5N28 - chains A and F of the 6 polymer chains in the assembly; structure by X-ray diffraction, 2.80 A resolution.

# Chain A
Molecule: Methyl-coenzyme M reductase subunit alpha
Organism: Methanotorris formicicus Mc-S-70
Notes: EC 2.8.4.1
Reference sequence: H1KXL5 (H1KXL5_9EURY); numbering as in UniProt (aligned over 1-552)
Chain sequence (552 residues; numbered 1 to 552; the number before each row is that of its first residue):
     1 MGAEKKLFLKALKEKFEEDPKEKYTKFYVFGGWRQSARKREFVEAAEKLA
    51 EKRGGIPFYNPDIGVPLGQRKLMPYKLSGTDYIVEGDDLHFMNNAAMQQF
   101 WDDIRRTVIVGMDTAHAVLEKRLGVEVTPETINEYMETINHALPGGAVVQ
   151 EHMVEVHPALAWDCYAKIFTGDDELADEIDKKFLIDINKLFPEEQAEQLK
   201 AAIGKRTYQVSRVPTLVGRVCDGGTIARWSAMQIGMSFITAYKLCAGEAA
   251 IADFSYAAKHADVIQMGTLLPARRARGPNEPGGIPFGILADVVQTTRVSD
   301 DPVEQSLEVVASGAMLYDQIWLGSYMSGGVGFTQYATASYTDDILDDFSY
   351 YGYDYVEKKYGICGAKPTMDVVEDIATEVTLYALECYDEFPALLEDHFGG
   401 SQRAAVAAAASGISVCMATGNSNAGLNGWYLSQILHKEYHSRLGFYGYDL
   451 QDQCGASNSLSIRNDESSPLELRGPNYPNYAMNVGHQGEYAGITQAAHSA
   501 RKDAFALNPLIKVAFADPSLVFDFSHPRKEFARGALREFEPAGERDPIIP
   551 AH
Disordered / not traced: 1-3, 552
Modified / non-standard residues: His260 (N1-methylated histidine; MHS); Arg274 (5-methyl-arginine; AGM); Gln402 (2-methyl-glutamine; MGN); Trp429 (6-hydroxytryptophan; TRX); Gly447 (thioglycin; GL3)
Bound ions: factor 430 Ni near Gln150 (its only coordinating residue here); K+: Gly218, Arg219, Cys221 (shared with 3 residues of chain D)
Residues lining bound ligands:
  - 1-thioethanesulfonic acid (COM): Tyr335, Phe445, Tyr446
  - factor 430 (F43), molecule 1: Gly146, Ala147, Val148, Val149, Gln150, Met153, Val154, Met232, Gln233, Met236, Ile239, Ala246
  - factor 430 (F43), molecule 2: Gly328, Gly329, Val330, Gly331, Phe332, Thr333, Gln334, Tyr335, Phe398, Gly399, Ser401, Gln402, Gly444, Phe445
  - Coenzyme B (TP7), molecule 1: Arg228, Lys259, His260
  - Coenzyme B (TP7), molecule 2: Arg273, Leu322, Met326, Ser327, Phe332, Phe445, Ala481, Met482, Asn483, Val484

# Chain F
Molecule: Methyl-coenzyme M reductase, gamma subunit
Organism: Methanotorris formicicus Mc-S-70
Notes: EC 2.8.4.1
Reference sequence: H1KXL6 (H1KXL6_9EURY); residues 1-260 here = UniProt positions 1-260
Chain sequence (260 residues; row label = number of the first residue in the row):
     1 MAYKPQFYPGETKIAQNRRNHMNPEVELEKLREIPDEDVVKIMGHRQPGE
    51 DYKTIHPPLEEMDLPDDYVRDLVEPINGAKEGHRIRYIQFADSMYFAPAQ
   101 PYDRARTYMWRFRGVDTGTLSGRQVIEMRESDLEALSKNFLIDTAFFDPA
   151 RCGIRGATVHGHSLRLDENGLMFDALQRYVYDEKTGHVVYVKDQVGRPLD
   201 EPVDVGELLPEEKLREITTIYRKDGVPMREDKELLTIVKRIHRARTLGGF
   251 CPTEDTFKQL
Disordered / not traced: 1-2, 181-186
Residues lining bound ligands: factor 430 (F43): Leu120, Ser121, Gly122, Arg123, Ala157, Thr158, Val159, His160, Gly161, His162

# Interface between chain A and chain F
Contacting residue pairs (15; chain A residue first):
  Arg122(A) - Ile55(F)
  Leu123(A) - Arg84(F)
  Leu123(A) - Arg86(F)  hydrogen bond (backbone-side chain)
  Gly124(A) - Lys53(F)
  Val149(A) - Thr158(F)  hydrogen bond (backbone-side chain)
  Glu151(A) - His160(F)
  Lys243(A) - Val195(F)
  Lys243(A) - Arg197(F)
  Cys245(A) - Tyr87(F)
  Cys245(A) - Gly156(F)
  Ala246(A) - Arg123(F)  hydrogen bond (backbone-side chain)
  Ala246(A) - Gly156(F)
  Gly247(A) - Arg123(F)
  Glu248(A) - Glu127(F)
  Ala249(A) - Glu127(F)
Interface residues without a listed pair, chain A (12 interface residues in all): Lys121
Interface residues without a listed pair, chain F (17 interface residues in all): Gln89, Val125, Ala157, Phe173, Ala175

# Summary
12 residues of chain A and 17 residues of chain F are in contact; the contacts include 3 hydrogen bonds. Among
the polar pairs are Leu123(A)-Arg86(F), Val149(A)-Thr158(F) and Ala246(A)-Arg123(F). One factor 430 molecule
is bound between chain A and chain F.
Here chain A is Methyl-coenzyme M reductase subunit alpha and chain F is Methyl-coenzyme M reductase, gamma
subunit, both from Methanotorris formicicus Mc-S-70. Entry 5N28 (Methyl-coenzyme M reductase III from
methanotorris formicicus monoclinic form) was determined by X-ray diffraction together with 5N1Q and 5N2A from
the same study.
